Entry 4L5N (X-ray diffraction, 2.16 A resolution); this record covers chains A and D of the 3 polymer chains in the assembly.

# Chain A
Molecule: Uracil-DNA glycosylase
Source organism: Herpes simplex virus type 1
Notes: EC 3.2.2.27
Reference sequence: P10186 (UNG_HHV11); residues 6-244 here correspond to UniProt positions 96-334 (UniProt number = residue number + 90)
Sequence (241 residues; row label = number of the first residue in the row):
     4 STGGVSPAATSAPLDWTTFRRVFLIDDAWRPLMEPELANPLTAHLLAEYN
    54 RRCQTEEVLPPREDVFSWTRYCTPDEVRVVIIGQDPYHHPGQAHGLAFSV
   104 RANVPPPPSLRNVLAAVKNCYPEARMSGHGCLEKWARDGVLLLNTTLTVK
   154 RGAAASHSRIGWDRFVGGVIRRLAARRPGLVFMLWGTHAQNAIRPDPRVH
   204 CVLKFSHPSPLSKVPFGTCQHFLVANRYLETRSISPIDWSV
Unresolved in the structure: 4-15
Sequence notes: expression tag (4-5)
Curated features (UniProtKB/Swiss-Prot):
  - active site: Asp-88 (Proton acceptor)

# Chain D
Molecule: Early protein GP1B
Source organism: Bacillus phage PZA
Reference sequence: P06948 (VG1B_BPPZA); residue numbers follow UniProt; this construct covers 2-56
Sequence (55 residues; row label = number of the first residue in the row):
     2 VQNDFLDSYDVTMLLQDDNGKQYYEYHKGLSLSDFEVLYGNTVDEIIKLR
    52 VDKIS
Unresolved in the structure: 2-6, 56
Reported in the primary citation:
  - mutagenesis - E37Q: unchanged binding to Uracil-DNA glycosylase (chain A)
  - mutagenesis - Y40N: abolished binding to Uracil-DNA glycosylase (chain A)

# How chain A and chain D interact
Residue-residue contacts (6):
  Pro-213(A) with Glu-37(D)
  Leu-214(A) with Phe-36(D), hydrophobic; Glu-37(D); Tyr-40(D)
  Lys-216(A) with Gly-41(D); Thr-43(D), hydrogen bond (side chain-backbone)
Also at the interface, not in a pair above, chain A (4 interface residues in all): Ser-215
Also at the interface, not in a pair above, chain D (6 interface residues in all): Val-44
Interface features reported in the paper:
  - pairs named by the authors: Leu-214(A)/Tyr-40(D) (hydrophobic contact)
  - interface residues, chain D: Glu-37(D), Tyr-40(D), Thr-43(D)
  - hot spots on chain D (mutagenesis) - E37D: decreased binding to Uracil-DNA glycosylase (chain A)

# Overview
4 residues of chain A and 6 residues of chain D are in contact, with 1 hydrogen bond. Its one hydrogen-bonded
contact is Lys-216(A)/Thr-43(D). The paper describes a hydrophobic contact between Leu-214(A) and Tyr-40(D).
The paper reports that Y40N of chain D abolishes binding to Uracil-DNA glycosylase (chain A); interface
residues Glu-37(D), Tyr-40(D) and Thr-43(D); 3 substitutions were tested in all.
Here chain A is Uracil-DNA glycosylase (Herpes simplex virus type 1) and chain D is Early protein GP1B
(Bacillus phage PZA). Entry 4L5N (Crystallographic Structure of HHV-1 Uracil-DNA Glycosylase complexed with
the Bacillus phage PZA inhibitor protein p56) was determined by X-ray diffraction.
